Entry 1JC7 (X-ray diffraction, 2.73 A resolution); this record covers chain A.

== Chain A ==
Molecule: Agrin
Source organism: Gallus gallus
Notes: fragment: laminin-binding domain
UniProt: Q90685 (Q90685_CHICK); aligned to UniProt positions 26-155 over residues 2-131 (the alignment contains insertions or deletions, so no single offset holds)
Chain sequence (131 residues; row label = number of the first residue in the row):
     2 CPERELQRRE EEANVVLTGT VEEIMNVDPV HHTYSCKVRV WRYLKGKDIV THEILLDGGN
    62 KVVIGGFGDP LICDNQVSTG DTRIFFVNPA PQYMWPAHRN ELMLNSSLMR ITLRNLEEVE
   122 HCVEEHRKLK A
Not modelled in the structure: 131-132
Disulfides: C2-C74

== Overview ==
Chain A is Agrin (Gallus gallus); the structure, The Laminin-Binding Domain of Agrin is Structurally Related
to N-TIMP-1, was determined by X-ray diffraction together with 1JB3 from the same study.
